8HKO - chain A; structure by X-ray diffraction, 2.10 A resolution.

== Chain A ==
Name: Poly [ADP-ribose] polymerase 2
Organism: Homo sapiens
Notes: EC 2.4.2.30, 2.4.2.-
UniProt: Q9UGN5 (PARP2_HUMAN); numbering as in UniProt (aligned over 230-581)
Amino-acid sequence (353 residues; row label = number of the first residue in the row):
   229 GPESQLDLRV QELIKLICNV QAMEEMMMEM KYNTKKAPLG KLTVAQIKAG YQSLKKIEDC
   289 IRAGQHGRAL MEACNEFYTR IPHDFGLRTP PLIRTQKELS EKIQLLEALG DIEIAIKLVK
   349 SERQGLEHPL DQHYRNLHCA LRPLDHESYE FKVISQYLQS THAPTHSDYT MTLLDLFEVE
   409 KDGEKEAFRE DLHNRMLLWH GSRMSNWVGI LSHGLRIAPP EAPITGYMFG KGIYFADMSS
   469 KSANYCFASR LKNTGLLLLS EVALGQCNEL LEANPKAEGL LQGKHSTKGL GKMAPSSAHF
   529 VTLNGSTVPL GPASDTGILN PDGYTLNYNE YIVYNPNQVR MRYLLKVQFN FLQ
Sequence notes: expression tag (229); engineered mutation Ser349 (Thr in Q9UGN5), Arg351 (Leu in Q9UGN5), Gly353 (Ser in Q9UGN5), Leu354 (Pro in Q9UGN5)
Small-molecule neighbours: Rucaparib (RPB): Ser328, Glu329, Ile331, Trp427, His428, Gly429, Gly454, Tyr455, Tyr462, Phe463, Ala464, Lys469, Ser470, Tyr473, Asn557, Glu558
Swiss-Prot annotation at these positions:
  - active site: Glu558 (For poly [ADP-ribose] polymerase activity)
  - binding site (NAD(+)): His428 to Ser430, Gly437, Arg444, Ser470
  - modified residue: Ser232 (Phosphoserine)
  - mutagenesis: Glu286 (E286A/R: Increased DNA-induced ADP-ribosyltransferase activity), Gly338 (G338A: Does not affect DNA-induced ADP-ribosyltransferase activity), His394 (H394A: Strongly reduced serine ADP-ribosylation, caused by abolished interaction with HPF1), His428 (H428A: Abolished trapping at DNA damage sites upon binding to PARP inhibitors (PARPi)), Glu558 (E558A: Abolished poly [ADP-ribose] polymerase activity without affecting localization to DNA damage sites)

== Overview ==
Ligands of chain A: Rucaparib. UniProt lists active-site residue Glu558, 6 NAD+-binding residues and 5
mutagenesis sites.
Chain A is Poly [ADP-ribose] polymerase 2 (Homo sapiens); the structure, Mutated human ADP-ribosyltransferase
2 (PARP2) catalytic domain bound to Rucaparib, was determined by X-ray diffraction (same publication as 8HKN,
8HKS, 8HLJ, 8HLQ and 8HLR).
